Entry 4V1R (X-ray diffraction, 1.80 A resolution); this record covers chain A.

Chain A:
Name: Alpha-1,6-mannanase
Source organism: Bacteroides thetaiotaomicron
Notes: EC 3.2.1.101
UniProtKB: Q8A3K5 (Q8A3K5_BACTN); residues 1-396 here = UniProt positions 1-396
Sequence (396 residues; numbered 1 to 396; the number before each row is that of its first residue):
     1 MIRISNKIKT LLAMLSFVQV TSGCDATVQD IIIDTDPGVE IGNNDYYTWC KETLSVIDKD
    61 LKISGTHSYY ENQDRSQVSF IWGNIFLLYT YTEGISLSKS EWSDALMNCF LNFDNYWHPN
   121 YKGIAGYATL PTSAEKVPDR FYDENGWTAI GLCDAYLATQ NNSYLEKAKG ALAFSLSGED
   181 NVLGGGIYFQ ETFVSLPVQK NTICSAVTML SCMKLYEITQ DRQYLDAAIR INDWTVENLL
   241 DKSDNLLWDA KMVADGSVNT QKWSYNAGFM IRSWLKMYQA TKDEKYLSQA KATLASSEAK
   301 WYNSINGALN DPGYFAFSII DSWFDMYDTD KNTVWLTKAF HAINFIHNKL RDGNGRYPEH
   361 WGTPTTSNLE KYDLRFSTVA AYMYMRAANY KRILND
Disordered / not traced: 1-35
Modified / non-standard residues: Mse1, Mse14 (selenomethionine); Mse107, Mse209, Mse213, Mse252, Mse270, Mse277, Mse326, Mse383, Mse385 (selenomethionine; parent Met)
Small-molecule neighbours:
  - s,r meso-tartaric acid (SRT), molecule 1: I95, S98, K99, S100
  - s,r meso-tartaric acid (SRT), molecule 2: R351, D352, G353, N354, G355
From the paper describing this entry:
  - catalytic residues: D143, E144, D249 (proposed by the authors, not directly observed)

Overview:
Bound to chain A: s,r meso-tartaric acid. The paper reports catalytic residues D143, E144 and D249.
Chain A is Alpha-1,6-mannanase (Bacteroides thetaiotaomicron); the structure, Structure of a selenomethionine
derivative of the GH76 alpha- mannanase BT2949 Bacteroides thetaiotaomicron, was determined by X-ray
diffraction, deposited together with 4V1S.
